7V2P - chains A and P of the 22 polymer chains in the assembly; structure by electron microscopy, 3.30 A resolution.

[Chain A]
Molecule: 16s ribosomal RNA
Source organism: Thermus thermophilus HB8
Sequence (1522 nucleotides; numbered 1 to 1522; the number before each row is that of its first residue):
     1 UUUGUUGGAG AGUUUGAUCC UGGCUCAGGG UGAACGCUGG CGGCGUGCCU AAGACAUGCA
    61 AGUCGUGCGG GCCGCGGGGU UUUACUCCGU GGUCAGCGGC GGACGGGUGA GUAACGCGUG
   121 GGUGACCUAC CCGGAAGAGG GGGACAACCC GGGGAAACUC GGGCUAAUCC CCCAUGUGGA
   181 CCCGCCCCUU GGGGUGUGUC CAAAGGGCUU UGCCCGCUUC CGGAUGGGCC CGCGUCCCAU
   241 CAGCUAGUUG GUGGGGUAAU GGCCCACCAA GGCGACGACG GGUAGCCGGU CUGAGAGGAU
   301 GGCCGGCCAC AGGGGCACUG AGACACGGGC CCCACUCCUA CGGGAGGCAG CAGUUAGGAA
   361 UCUUCCGCAA UGGGCGCAAG CCUGACGGAG CGACGCCGCU UGGAGGAAGA AGCCCUUCGG
   421 GGUGUAAACU CCUGAACCCG GGACGAAACC CCCGACGAGG GGACUGACGG UACCGGGGUA
   481 AUAGCGCCGG CCAACUCCGU GCCAGCAGCC GCGGUAAUAC GGAGGGCGCG AGCGUUACCC
   541 GGAUUCACUG GGCGUAAAGG GCGUGUAGGC GGCCUGGGGC GUCCCAUGUG AAAGACCACG
   601 GCUCAACCGU GGGGGAGCGU GGGAUACGCU CAGGCUAGAC GGUGGGAGAG GGUGGUGGAA
   661 UUCCCGGAGU AGCGGUGAAA UGCGCAGAUA CCGGGAGGAA CGCCGAUGGC GAAGGCAGCC
   721 ACCUGGUCCA CCCGUGACGC UGAGGCGCGA AAGCGUGGGG AGCAAACCGG AUUAGAUACC
   781 CGGGUAGUCC ACGCCCUAAA CGAUGCGCGC UAGGUCUCUG GGUCUCCUGG GGGCCGAAGC
   841 UAACGCGUUA AGCGCGCCGC CUGGGGAGUA CGGCCGCAAG GCUGAAACUC AAAGGAAUUG
   901 ACGGGGGCCC GCACAAGCGG UGGAGCAUGU GGUUUAAUUC GAAGCAACGC GAAGAACCUU
   961 ACCAGGCCUU GACAUGCUAG GGAACCCGGG UGAAAGCCUG GGGUGCCCCG CGAGGGGAGC
  1021 CCUAGCACAG GUGCUGCAUG GCCGUCGUCA GCUCGUGCCG UGAGGUGUUG GGUUAAGUCC
  1081 CGCAACGAGC GCAACCCCCG CCGUUAGUUG CCAGCGGUUC GGCCGGGCAC UCUAACGGGA
  1141 CUGCCCGCGA AAGCGGGAGG AAGGAGGGGA CGACGUCUGG UCAGCAUGGC CCUUACGGCC
  1201 UGGGCGACAC ACGUGCUACA AUGCCCACUA CAAAGCGAUG CCACCCGGCA ACGGGGAGCU
  1261 AAUCGCAAAA AGGUGGGCCC AGUUCGGAUU GGGGUCUGCA ACCCGACCCC AUGAAGCCGG
  1321 AAUCGCUAGU AAUCGCGGAU CAGCCAUGCC GCGGUGAAUA CGUUCCCGGG CCUUGUACAC
  1381 ACCGCCCGUC ACGCCAUGGG AGCGGGCUCU ACCCGAAGUC GCCGGGAGCC UACGGGCAGG
  1441 CGCCGAGGGU AGGGCCCGUG ACUGGGGCGA AGUCGUAACA AGGUAGCUGU ACCGGAAGGU
  1501 GCGGCUGGAU CACCUCCUUU CU
Unresolved in the structure: 1-5, 773-776, 1380-1484, 1509-1522
From the paper describing this entry:
  - mutagenesis - A901G: decreased catalytic activity

[Chain P]
Protein: 30S ribosomal protein S16
Source organism: Thermus thermophilus HB8
UniProt: Q5SJH3 (RS16_THET8); residue numbers follow UniProt; this construct covers 1-88
Amino-acid sequence (88 residues; row label = number of the first residue in the row):
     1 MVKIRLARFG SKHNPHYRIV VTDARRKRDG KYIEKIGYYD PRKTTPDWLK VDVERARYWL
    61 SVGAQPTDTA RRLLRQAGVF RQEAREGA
Unresolved in the structure: 82-88

[How chain A and chain P interact]
Residue-residue contacts - 87 pairs, chain A then chain P:
  C44(A) - Ser11(P)  phosphate contact
  C44(A) - Lys12(P)  salt bridge to the phosphate
  C44(A) - His13(P)  phosphate contact
  G45(A) - Ser11(P)  phosphate contact
  G45(A) - Lys12(P)  hydrogen bond to the phosphate
  C104(A) - Arg25(P)  sugar contact
  G105(A) - Lys27(P)  phosphate contact
  G106(A) - Lys27(P)  salt bridge to the phosphate
  A129(A) - Met1(P)  base contact
  A129(A) - Arg25(P)  base contact
  C130(A) - Met1(P)  hydrogen bond to the base
  C131(A) - Met1(P)  sugar contact
  C131(A) - Gly63(P)  hydrogen bond to the sugar
  C131(A) - Gln65(P)  hydrogen bond to the sugar
  C132(A) - Ser61(P)  hydrogen bond to the sugar
  C132(A) - Val62(P)  sugar contact
  C132(A) - Gly63(P)  sugar contact
  G223(A) - Val62(P)  hydrogen bond to the base
  A224(A) - Val2(P)  sugar contact
  A224(A) - Val62(P)  sugar contact
  U225(A) - Val2(P)  sugar contact
  U225(A) - Asp23(P)  sugar contact
  U225(A) - Ile33(P)  phosphate contact
  G226(A) - Asp23(P)  sugar contact
  G226(A) - Arg25(P)  sugar contact
  G305(A) - Lys27(P)  salt bridge to the phosphate
  G305(A) - Asp29(P)  sugar contact
  G305(A) - Gly30(P)  phosphate contact
  G305(A) - Lys31(P)  phosphate contact
  G306(A) - Arg26(P)  phosphate contact
  G306(A) - Lys27(P)  salt bridge to the phosphate
  G306(A) - Gly30(P)  phosphate contact
  G306(A) - Lys31(P)  sugar contact
  C307(A) - Arg26(P)  salt bridge to the phosphate
  A370(A) - Tyr17(P)  hydrogen bond to the sugar
  U371(A) - Leu6(P)  hydrogen bond to the sugar
  U371(A) - Tyr17(P)  sugar contact
  U371(A) - Arg28(P)  hydrogen bond to the base
  U371(A) - Thr69(P)  hydrogen bond to the phosphate
  G372(A) - Arg5(P)  hydrogen bond to the phosphate
  G372(A) - Leu6(P)  hydrogen bond to the phosphate
  G372(A) - Arg28(P)  sugar contact
  G372(A) - Thr67(P)  hydrogen bond to the phosphate
  G373(A) - Lys3(P)  salt bridge to the phosphate
  G373(A) - Arg5(P)  salt bridge to the phosphate
  G373(A) - Ala24(P)  sugar contact
  G373(A) - Thr67(P)  phosphate contact
  C386(A) - Arg28(P)  hydrogen bond to the sugar
  G387(A) - Arg8(P)  phosphate contact
  G387(A) - Arg28(P)  salt bridge to the phosphate
  G388(A) - Arg8(P)  salt bridge to the phosphate
  G388(A) - Lys12(P)  phosphate contact
  G388(A) - His13(P)  hydrogen bond to the phosphate
  A389(A) - Lys12(P)  salt bridge to the phosphate
  A389(A) - His13(P)  salt bridge to the phosphate
  C444(A) - Arg42(P)  hydrogen bond to the base
  G445(A) - Pro15(P)  sugar contact
  G445(A) - Pro41(P)  sugar contact
  G445(A) - Arg42(P)  sugar contact
  G445(A) - Lys43(P)  salt bridge to the phosphate
  A447(A) - Lys43(P)  salt bridge to the phosphate
  A447(A) - Arg72(P)  hydrogen bond to the phosphate
  A448(A) - Asp68(P)  sugar contact
  A448(A) - Arg72(P)  sugar contact
  A458(A) - Arg75(P)  salt bridge to the phosphate
  A458(A) - Phe80(P)  phosphate contact
  G459(A) - Arg75(P)  salt bridge to the phosphate
  G459(A) - Arg81(P)  phosphate contact
  C468(A) - His13(P)  sugar contact
  A591(A) - Lys31(P)  base contact
  A592(A) - Arg18(P)  hydrogen bond to the phosphate
  A592(A) - Tyr32(P)  hydrogen bond to the sugar
  A593(A) - Arg18(P)  salt bridge to the phosphate
  G601(A) - Asn14(P)  base contact
  G601(A) - Thr44(P)  sugar contact
  G601(A) - Thr45(P)  sugar contact
  C607(A) - Ser11(P)  sugar contact
  C608(A) - Gly10(P)  hydrogen bond to the phosphate
  C608(A) - Asn14(P)  sugar contact
  C608(A) - His16(P)  sugar contact
  G609(A) - Phe9(P)  phosphate contact
  G609(A) - Gly10(P)  phosphate contact
  G609(A) - His16(P)  sugar contact
  U610(A) - Arg18(P)  salt bridge to the phosphate
  U610(A) - Lys35(P)  salt bridge to the phosphate
  U610(A) - Tyr38(P)  sugar contact
  G611(A) - Lys35(P)  salt bridge to the phosphate
Also at the interface, not in a pair above, chain A (45 interface residues in all): G227, A321, G374, C449, G600
Also at the interface, not in a pair above, chain P (49 interface residues in all): Tyr39, Lys50, Tyr58, Trp59

[Summary]
The interface between chain A and chain P involves 45 residues on one side and 49 on the other, with 20
hydrogen bonds and 19 salt bridges. Polar contacts include C130(A)-Met1(P), G223(A)-Val62(P) and
U371(A)-Arg28(P). From the paper: A901G of chain A reduces catalytic activity.
Chain A is 16s ribosomal RNA and chain P is 30S ribosomal protein S16, both from Thermus thermophilus HB8; the
structure, T.thermophilus 30S ribosome with KsgA, class K5, was determined by electron microscopy together
with 7V2L, 7V2M, 7V2N, 7V2O and 7V2Q from the same study.
